PDB entry 5E9U | X-ray diffraction, 3.84 A resolution | chains A and B of the 4 polymer chains in the assembly

== Chain A ==
Molecule: Glycosyltransferase Gtf1
Source organism: Streptococcus gordonii
Notes: EC 2.4.1.-
UniProt: Q9AET5 (GTF1_STRGN); residues 2-503 here = UniProt positions 2-503
Chain sequence (503 residues; each row starts with the number of its first residue):
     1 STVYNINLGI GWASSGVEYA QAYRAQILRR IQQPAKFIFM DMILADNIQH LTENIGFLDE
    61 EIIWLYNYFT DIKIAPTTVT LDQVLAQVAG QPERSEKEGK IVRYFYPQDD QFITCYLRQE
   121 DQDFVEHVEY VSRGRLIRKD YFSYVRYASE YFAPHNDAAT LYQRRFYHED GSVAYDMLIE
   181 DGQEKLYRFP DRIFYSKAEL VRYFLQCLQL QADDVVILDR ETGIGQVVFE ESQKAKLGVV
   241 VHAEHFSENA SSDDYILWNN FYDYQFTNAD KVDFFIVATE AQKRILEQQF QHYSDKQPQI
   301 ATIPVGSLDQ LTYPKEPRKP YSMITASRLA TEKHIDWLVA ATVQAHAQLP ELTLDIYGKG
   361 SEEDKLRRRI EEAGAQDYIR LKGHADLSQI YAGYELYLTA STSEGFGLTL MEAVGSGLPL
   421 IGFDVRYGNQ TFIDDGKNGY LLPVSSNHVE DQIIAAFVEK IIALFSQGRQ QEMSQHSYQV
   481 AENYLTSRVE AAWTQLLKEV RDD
Differences from the reference sequence: expression tag (1); conflict F124 (Ser in Q9AET5)
Modified positions: Mse40, Mse42, Mse177, Mse323, Mse411, Mse473 (selenomethionine; parent Met)
Ligand contacts:
  - N-acetylglucosamine (NAG; 2-acetamido-2-deoxy-beta-D-glucopyranose): G16, V17, A20, H242, A243, E244, V305, S403, E404, G405, F406, G407, L408
  - UDP (uridine-5'-diphosphate): S15, G16, V17, Y19, Y23, A326, R328, Y357, H384, A385, L387, G407, L408, T409, E412
Swiss-Prot annotation at these positions:
  - binding site (UDP): G16 to Y19, R328, Y357, G383 to A385, T409
  - binding site (N-acetyl-D-glucosamine): H242, G405 to G407
What the authors report for this chain:
  - catalytic residues: E404 (citing earlier work)
  - binding site for UDP: R328
  - mutagenesis - E404Q: abolished catalytic activity
  - mutagenesis - Q226A/N249A/D263A/T267A: decreased binding to Glycosyltransferase-stabilizing protein Gtf2 (chain B)

== Chain B ==
Molecule: Glycosyltransferase-stabilizing protein Gtf2
Source organism: Streptococcus gordonii
UniProt: Q79T00 (GTF2_STRGN); residues 2-446 here = UniProt positions 2-446
Chain sequence (446 residues; numbered 1 to 446; the number before each row is that of its first residue):
     1 MIQLFDYYNQ ETQDLHDSLL AAGYACPTIV IEANGFLPDD MISPYTYFLG DEEGVDHPLF
    61 FNQVPVPPFW EITGDHQVAR VSDMGEERAR IHYASQARGR LVKQVDWLDK KGQLRLSERY
   121 NKQGRCFAKT AYKSGQEAFN TTYYSTDGQE RIVENHVTGD IILTLDQEPL RIFKSRVDFI
   181 RFFLERLDLD LDHILFNSLA YSFLVSHSLT GRAGQDILFW QEPLYDELPG NMQLILDNSQ
   241 LRTQTIVIPD LATYEKAMSL AAADQQQKFL HLGYHYDFKR DNYLRKDALI LTHSDQIEGL
   301 DTLVQSLPQL VFRIAALTEM SPKLLSMLSY KNVVLYQNAS LKQIEQLYLE SDIYLDINHG
   361 GQVLQAVRKA FENNLLILGF EQTLHDRHYI AQQHIFDSSQ PAQLASILEE ALCGVEQMRS
   421 ALQAQGRHAN DVPVSLYQET LQSLLG
Not modelled in the structure: 446
Differences from the reference sequence: initiating methionine (1)
Modified positions: Mse1 (selenomethionine); Mse41, Mse84, Mse232, Mse258, Mse320, Mse327, Mse418 (selenomethionine; parent Met)
Swiss-Prot annotation at these positions:
  - mutagenesis: D6 (D6A: Defect in early glycosylation of GspB, decreased binding of partially glycosylated GspB. Nearly complete loss of glycosylation and binding to partially glycosylated GspB ...), D14 (D14A: Mild defect in early glycosylation of GspB. Nearly complete loss of glycosylation and binding to partially glycosylated GspB; when associated with A-6 and A-222), K111 (K111C: Increased GspB glycosylation, probably forms an intra-subunit disulfide bond that increases tetramerization), E222 (E222A: Significant defect in glycosylation of GspB in vivo and in vitro, significantly decreased binding of partially glycosylated GspB ...)
What the authors report for this chain:
  - mutagenesis - D6A, D6A/D14A/E222A, D6A/E222A/H293A/D295A/E319A/S321A, D14A, E222A, E222A/H293A/D295A/E319A/S321A, H293A, D295A, E319A, S321A: decreased catalytic activity
  - mutagenesis - E222A: decreased binding to glycosylated GspB-F
  - mutagenesis - E11A, D75A, H76A, Q77A, Q362A, Q365A, D386A: unchanged catalytic activity
  - mutagenesis - N62A/D83A/E86A: decreased binding to Glycosyltransferase Gtf1 (chain A)

== How chain A and chain B interact ==
Contacting residue pairs (61; chain A residue first):
  Q87(A) - P169(B)
  Q87(A) - L170(B)  hydrogen bond (backbone-backbone)
  V88(A) - P169(B)
  V88(A) - L170(B)
  A89(A) - P169(B)
  A89(A) - L170(B)  hydrogen bond (backbone-backbone)
  A89(A) - R171(B)
  Q111(A) - I172(B)
  Y130(A) - L170(B)
  S132(A) - D160(B)
  S132(A) - I172(B)
  R133(A) - T158(B)  hydrogen bond (side chain-backbone)
  R133(A) - D160(B)  salt bridge
  I137(A) - T158(B)
  I137(A) - D160(B)
  R138(A) - E150(B)  salt bridge
  R138(A) - I162(B)
  R138(A) - T164(B)
  R138(A) - L170(B)
  R146(A) - E150(B)  salt bridge
  Y151(A) - E150(B)  hydrogen bond
  Y151(A) - V153(B)  hydrophobic
  F152(A) - F139(B)
  F152(A) - N155(B)  hydrogen bond (backbone-side chain)
  A153(A) - F139(B)  hydrophobic
  A153(A) - V157(B)  hydrophobic
  P154(A) - V157(B)
  Y162(A) - K133(B)  hydrogen bond
  Y162(A) - F139(B)  hydrophobic
  Q163(A) - F139(B)
  Q163(A) - N140(B)  hydrogen bond
  R165(A) - T142(B)  hydrogen bond
  R165(A) - Y144(B)  hydrogen bond
  R165(A) - E150(B)  salt bridge
  Y167(A) - E150(B)  hydrogen bond
  D170(A) - Q149(B)
  G171(A) - G148(B)
  G171(A) - Q149(B)
  S172(A) - G148(B)
  V173(A) - Y144(B)  hydrophobic
  V173(A) - G148(B)  hydrogen bond (backbone-backbone)
  D176(A) - Y144(B)  hydrogen bond
  L178(A) - R115(B)
  L178(A) - Y132(B)
  E180(A) - R115(B)  salt bridge
  E180(A) - S134(B)
  K185(A) - K111(B)
  K185(A) - R115(B)
  L186(A) - L108(B)
  R188(A) - W107(B)
  R188(A) - L116(B)
  R188(A) - E118(B)  salt bridge
  R188(A) - K129(B)
  D191(A) - V66(B)
  D191(A) - P67(B)
  R192(A) - P68(B)
  I193(A) - W70(B)  hydrophobic
  I193(A) - W107(B)  hydrophobic
  Y195(A) - R88(B)
  Y195(A) - L108(B)
  Y195(A) - D109(B)
Also at the interface, not in a pair above, chain A (36 interface residues in all): A86, D109, R135, P190
Also at the interface, not in a pair above, chain B (39 interface residues in all): P65, K110, A131, D147, K174

== In short ==
36 residues of chain A face 39 of chain B across their interface, with 12 hydrogen bonds and 6 salt bridges.
Polar contacts include R133(A)-D160(B), R138(A)-E150(B) and R146(A)-E150(B). The paper reports the catalytic
residue E404(A); D6A, D6A/D14A/E222A and D6A/E222A/H293A/D295A/E319A/S321A of chain B, among others, reduce
catalytic activity; 20 substitutions were tested in all.
Here chain A is Glycosyltransferase Gtf1 and chain B is Glycosyltransferase-stabilizing protein Gtf2, both
from Streptococcus gordonii. Entry 5E9U (Crystal structure of GtfA/B complex bound to UDP and GlcNAc) was
determined by X-ray diffraction, deposited together with 5E9T.
